Entry 4KTL (X-ray diffraction, 1.95 A resolution); this record covers chain A.

[Chain A]
Protein: Cytochrome P450 121
From: Mycobacterium tuberculosis
Notes: EC 1.14.-.-
UniProt: I6YD01 (I6YD01_MYCTU); residue numbers follow UniProt; this construct covers 2-396
Amino-acid sequence (395 residues; row label = number of the first residue in the row):
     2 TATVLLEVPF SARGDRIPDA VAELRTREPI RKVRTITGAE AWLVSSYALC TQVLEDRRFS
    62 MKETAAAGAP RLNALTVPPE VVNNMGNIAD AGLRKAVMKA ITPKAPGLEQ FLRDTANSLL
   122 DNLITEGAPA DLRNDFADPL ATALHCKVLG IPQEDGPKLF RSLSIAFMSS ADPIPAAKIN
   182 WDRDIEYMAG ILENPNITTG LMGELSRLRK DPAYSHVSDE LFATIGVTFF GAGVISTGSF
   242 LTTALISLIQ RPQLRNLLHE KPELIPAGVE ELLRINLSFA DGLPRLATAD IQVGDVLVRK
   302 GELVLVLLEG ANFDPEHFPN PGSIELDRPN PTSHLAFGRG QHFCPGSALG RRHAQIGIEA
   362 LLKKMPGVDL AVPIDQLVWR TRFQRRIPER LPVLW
Unresolved in the structure: 2
Ion coordination: heme Fe near Cys345 (its only coordinating residue here)
Ligand contacts:
  - 1CQ (4,4'-{3-[(4-hydroxyphenyl)amino]-1H-pyrazole-4,5-diyl}diphenol): Met62, Thr65, Thr77, Val78, Val82, Val83, Asn85, Leu164, Ala167, Phe168, Trp182, Asp185, Val228, Thr229, Gly232, Ala233, Gln385
  - heme (HEM): Met62, Met86, Ile102, His146, Phe230, Ala233, Gly234, Ser237, Thr238, Phe241, Leu274, Phe280, Leu284, Arg286, Leu309, Ala337, Phe338, Gly339, Gln342, His343, Cys345, Pro346, Gly347, Leu350, Gly351
What the authors report for this chain:
  - binding site for 1CQ: Val82, Thr229, Gln385

[In short]
Chain A binds heme and compound 1CQ. The paper reports a binding site for 1CQ at Val82, Thr229 and Gln385.
Chain A is Cytochrome P450 121 (Mycobacterium tuberculosis); the structure, Crystal structure of Mycobacterium
tuberculosis CYP121 in complex with 4,4'-(3-((4-hydroxyphenyl)amino)-1H-pyrazole-4,5-diyl)diphenol, was
determined by X-ray diffraction together with 4KTF, 4KTJ and 4KTK from the same study.
